5A4L - chain A; structure by X-ray diffraction, 2.73 A resolution.

[Chain A]
Name: Dual specificity tyrosine-phosphorylation- regulated kinase 1A
Source organism: Homo sapiens
Notes: EC 2.7.12.1
UniProtKB: Q13627 (DYR1A_HUMAN); numbering as in UniProt (aligned over 126-490)
Sequence (368 residues; numbered 123 to 490; the number before each row is that of its first residue):
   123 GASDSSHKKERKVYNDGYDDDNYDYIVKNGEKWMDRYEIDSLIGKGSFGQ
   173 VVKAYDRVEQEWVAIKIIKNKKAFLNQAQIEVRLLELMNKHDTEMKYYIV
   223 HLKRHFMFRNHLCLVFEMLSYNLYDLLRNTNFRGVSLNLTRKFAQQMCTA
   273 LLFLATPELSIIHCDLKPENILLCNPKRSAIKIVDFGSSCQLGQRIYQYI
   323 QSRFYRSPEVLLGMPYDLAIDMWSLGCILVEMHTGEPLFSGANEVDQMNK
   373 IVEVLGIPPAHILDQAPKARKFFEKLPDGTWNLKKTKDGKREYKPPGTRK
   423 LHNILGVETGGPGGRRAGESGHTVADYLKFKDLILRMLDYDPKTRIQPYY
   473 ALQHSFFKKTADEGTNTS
Unresolved in the structure: 123-133, 409-413, 481-490
Sequence notes: expression tag (123-125)
Modified / non-standard residues: Tyr-321 (o-phosphotyrosine; PTR)
UniProt features mapped onto this chain:
  - active site: Asp-287 (Proton acceptor)
  - binding site (ATP): Ile-165 to Val-173, Lys-188, Phe-238 to Leu-241
  - modified residue: Tyr-140 (Phosphotyrosine), Tyr-145 (Phosphotyrosine), Tyr-159 (Phosphotyrosine), Tyr-177 (Phosphotyrosine), Tyr-219 (Phosphotyrosine), Ser-310 (Phosphoserine), Tyr-319 (Phosphotyrosine), Tyr-321 (Phosphotyrosine), Thr-402 (Phosphothreonine), Tyr-449 (Phosphotyrosine)
  - mutagenesis: Lys-188 (K188R: Abolished protein kinase activity), Tyr-321 (Y321F: Mildly reduces kinase activity. Does not abolish autophosphorylation on tyrosine residues)
Ligand contacts: ZC3 (N-(5-fluoranyl-1,3-benzothiazol-2-yl)ethanamide): Ile-165, Phe-170, Val-173, Ala-186, Lys-188, Phe-238, Glu-239, Met-240, Leu-241, Ser-242, Leu-294, Val-306, Asp-307

[Summary]
Ligands of chain A: compound ZC3. Curated annotation (UniProt) lists active-site residue Asp-287, 14
ATP-binding residues and 2 mutagenesis sites.
Chain A is Dual specificity tyrosine-phosphorylation- regulated kinase 1A (Homo sapiens); the structure,
DYRK1A in complex with fluoro benzothiazole fragment, was determined by X-ray diffraction, deposited together
with 5A3X, 5A4E, 5A4Q, 5A4T and 5A54.
